6INQ - chains T and e of the 25 polymer chains in the assembly; structure by electron microscopy, 6.90 A resolution (low resolution: residue-level contacts below are approximate; hydrogen-bond / salt-bridge calls are withheld).

== Chain T ==
Molecule: 198-nt DNA strand
Sequence (198 nucleotides; each row starts with the number of its first residue; numbers below 1 keep their minus sign (DA-72 is residue -72)):
   -72 ATCAGAATCCCGGTGCCGAGGCCGCTCAATTGGTCGTAGACAGCTCTAGC
   -22 ACCGCTTAAACGCACGTACGCGCTGTCCCCCGCGTTTTAACCGCCAAGGG
    28 GATTACACCCAAGACACCAGGCACGAGACAGAAAAAAACAACGAAAACGG
    78 CCACCACCCAAACACACCAAACACAAGAGCTAATTGACTGACGTAAGC
Disordered / not traced: 53-125

== Chain e ==
Molecule: Histone H3.3
Source organism: Homo sapiens
UniProtKB: P84243 (H33_HUMAN); residues 0-135 here correspond to UniProt positions 1-136 (UniProt number = residue number + 1)
Sequence (139 residues; each row starts with the number of its first residue; numbers below 1 keep their minus sign (Gly-3 is residue -3)):
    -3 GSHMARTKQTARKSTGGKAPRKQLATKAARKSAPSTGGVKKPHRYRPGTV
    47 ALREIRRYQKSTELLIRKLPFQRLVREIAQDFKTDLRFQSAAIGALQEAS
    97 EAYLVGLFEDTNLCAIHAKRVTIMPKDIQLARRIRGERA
Disordered / not traced: -3 to 38
Differences from the reference sequence: expression tag (-3 to -1)
Curated features (UniProtKB/Swiss-Prot):
  - site: Ser31 (Interaction with ZMYND11)
  - modified residue: Arg2 (Asymmetric dimethylarginine), Thr3 (Phosphothreonine), Lys4 (Allysine), Gln5 (5-glutamyl dopamine), Thr6 (Phosphothreonine), Arg8 (Citrulline), Lys9 (N6,N6,N6-trimethyllysine), Ser10 (ADP-ribosylserine), Thr11 (Phosphothreonine), Lys14 (N6-(2-hydroxyisobutyryl)lysine), Arg17 (Asymmetric dimethylarginine), Lys18 (N6-(2-hydroxyisobutyryl)lysine), Lys23 (N6-(2-hydroxyisobutyryl)lysine), Arg26 (Citrulline), Lys27 (N6,N6,N6-trimethyllysine), Ser28 (ADP-ribosylserine), Ser31 (Phosphoserine), Lys36 (N6,N6,N6-trimethyllysine), Lys37 (N6-methyllysine), Tyr41 (Phosphotyrosine) and 9 more in UniProt
  - lipidation: Lys18 (N6-decanoyllysine)

== Interface between chain T and chain e ==
Pairs across the interface (15):
  DA-67(T) - Tyr41(e)
  DA-66(T) - Tyr41(e)
  DA-66(T) - Arg49(e)
  DT-65(T) - Arg49(e)
  DC8(T) - Pro43(e)
  DG9(T) - Arg40(e)
  DG9(T) - Pro43(e)
  DG9(T) - Gly44(e)
  DG9(T) - Thr45(e)
  DG9(T) - Val46(e)
  DG9(T) - Ala47(e)
  DC10(T) - Arg40(e)
  DC10(T) - Tyr41(e)
  DA17(T) - Leu65(e)
  DA17(T) - Arg69(e)
Interface residues without a listed pair, chain T (11 interface residues in all): DC-64, DC-2, DA16, DC18
Interface residues without a listed pair, chain e (13 interface residues in all): His39, Lys56, Lys115

== In short ==
11 residues of chain T face 13 of chain e across their interface.
Here chain T is a 198-nt DNA strand and chain e is Histone H3.3 (Homo sapiens). Entry 6INQ (RNA polymerase II
elongation complex stalled at SHL(-1) of the nucleosome, with foreign DNA (+1 position)) was determined by
electron microscopy (same publication as 6A5L, 6A5O, 6A5P, 6A5R, 6A5T and 6A5U).
